Entry 7LB8 (electron microscopy, 3.40 A resolution); this record covers chains B and D of the 4 polymer chains in the assembly.

[Chain B]
Protein: Iron(3+)-hydroxamate import system permease protein FhuB
Organism: Escherichia coli (strain K12)
Reference sequence: P06972 (FHUB_ECOLI); residue numbers follow UniProt; this construct covers 1-660
Chain sequence (668 residues; numbered 1 to 668; the number before each row is that of its first residue):
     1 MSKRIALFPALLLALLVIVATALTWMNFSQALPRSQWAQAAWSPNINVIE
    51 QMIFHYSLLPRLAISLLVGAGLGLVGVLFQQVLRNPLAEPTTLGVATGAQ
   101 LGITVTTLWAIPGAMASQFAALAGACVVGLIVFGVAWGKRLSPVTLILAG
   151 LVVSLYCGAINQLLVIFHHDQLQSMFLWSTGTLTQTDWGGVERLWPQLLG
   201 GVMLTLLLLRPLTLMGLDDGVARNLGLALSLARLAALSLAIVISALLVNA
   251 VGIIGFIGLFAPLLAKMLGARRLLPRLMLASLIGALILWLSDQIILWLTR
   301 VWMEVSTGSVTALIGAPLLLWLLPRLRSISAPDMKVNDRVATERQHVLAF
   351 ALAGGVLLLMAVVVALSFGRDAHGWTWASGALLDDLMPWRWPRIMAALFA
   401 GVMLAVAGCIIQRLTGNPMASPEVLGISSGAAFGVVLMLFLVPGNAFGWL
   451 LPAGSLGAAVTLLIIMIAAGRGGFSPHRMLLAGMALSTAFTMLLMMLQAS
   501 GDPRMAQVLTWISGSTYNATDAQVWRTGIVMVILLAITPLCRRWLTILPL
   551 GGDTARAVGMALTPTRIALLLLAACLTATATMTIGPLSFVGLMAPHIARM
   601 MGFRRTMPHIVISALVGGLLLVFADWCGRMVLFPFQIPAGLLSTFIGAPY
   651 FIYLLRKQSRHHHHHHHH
Unresolved in the structure: 1-5, 324-347, 660-668
Sequence notes: conflict N45 (Asp in P06972), N47 (Asp in P06972), L122 (Gln in P06972), T342 (Ala in P06972), D384 (Glu in P06972); expression tag (661-668)
Curated features (UniProtKB/Swiss-Prot):
  - site (Interaction with FhuD): T182, T184, E304, R390, S515, Y517
Reported in the primary citation:
  - mutagenesis - M175A/M484A/M492A/M495A: unchanged catalytic activity

[Chain D]
Protein: Iron(3+)-hydroxamate-binding protein FhuD
Organism: Escherichia coli (strain K12)
Reference sequence: P07822 (FHUD_ECOLI); numbering as in UniProt (aligned over 1-296)
Chain sequence (296 residues; numbered 1 to 296; the number before each row is that of its first residue):
     1 MSGLPLISRRRLLTAMALSPLLWQMNTAHAAAIDPNRIVALEWLPVELLL
    51 ALGIVPYGVADTINYRLWVSEPPLPDSVIDVGLRTEPNLELLTTMRPSFM
   101 VWSAGYGPSPEMLARIAPGRGFNFSDGKQPLAMARKSLTEMADLLNLQSA
   151 AETHLAQYEDFIRSMKPRFVKRGARPLLLTTLIDPRHMLVFGPNSLFQEI
   201 LDEYGIPNAWQGETNFWGSTAVSIDRLAAYKDVDVLCFDHDNSKDMDALM
   251 ATPLWQAMPFVRAGRFQRVPAVWFYGATLSAMHFVRVLDNAIGGKA
Unresolved in the structure: 1-31
Sequence notes: conflict T94 (Glu in P07822), R96 (Lys in P07822)
Curated features (UniProtKB/Swiss-Prot):
  - binding site (Fe(III)-coprogen): W68, R84, S103, Y106, F124, W217, W273, F274, Y275
  - site (Interaction with FhuB): E86, N88, E90, H187, S223, R226
Reported in the primary citation:
  - conformationally variable residues (domain motion, side-chain flip): R84, Y106, W217

[Chain B / chain D interface]
Residue-residue contacts (80; chain B residue first):
  V48(B) with R262(D)
  E50(B) with A228(D); A257(D); M258(D); P259(D)
  I53(B) with L254(D); A257(D), hydrophobic
  F54(B) with L254(D), hydrophobic
  Y56(B) with P253(D), hydrophobic
  S57(B) with D225(D); L254(D)
  I166(B) with L83(D), hydrophobic
  F167(B) with N64(D), hydrogen bond (backbone-side chain)
  H169(B) with R84(D), hydrogen bond
  D170(B) with W68(D)
  Q171(B) with L67(D); W68(D)
  Q173(B) with I183(D); L189(D)
  S174(B) with I183(D)
  L177(B) with I183(D), hydrophobic; H187(D)
  T182(B) with R186(D); H187(D), hydrogen bond
  T184(B) with R186(D), hydrogen bond (backbone-side chain); H187(D); S223(D), hydrogen bond
  T186(B) with P185(D); L254(D)
  D187(B) with T252(D)
  M303(B) with E213(D), hydrogen bond (backbone-side chain)
  E304(B) with E213(D), hydrogen bond (backbone-side chain); A221(D); V222(D); S223(D), hydrogen bond; R226(D), salt bridge
  H373(B) with T94(D)
  L386(B) with T93(D)
  P388(B) with R115(D)
  W389(B) with L89(D); T93(D); I116(D), hydrophobic
  R390(B) with E90(D), salt bridge
  P443(B) with F216(D), hydrophobic
  G444(B) with F216(D)
  N445(B) with G105(D)
  S500(B) with W217(D)
  G501(B) with W217(D), hydrogen bond (backbone-side chain); Y275(D)
  D502(B) with F216(D); W217(D)
  P503(B) with Y106(D); W217(D)
  R504(B) with Y106(D); F216(D)
  Q507(B) with Y106(D); G107(D), hydrogen bond (side chain-backbone)
  T510(B) with T85(D)
  S515(B) with E86(D), hydrogen bond
  Y517(B) with E86(D); P87(D), hydrogen bond (side chain-backbone); L89(D); P108(D); M112(D)
  R629(B) with E90(D), salt bridge
  M630(B) with E90(D)
  F633(B) with N88(D); L91(D), hydrophobic
  P634(B) with D80(D); V81(D); G82(D); N88(D)
  F635(B) with D80(D); G82(D); L83(D), hydrophobic
  Q636(B) with L83(D); E86(D); N88(D), hydrogen bond; L89(D)
  P638(B) with E86(D)
Other interface residues (no listed pair), chain B (51 interface residues in all): H168, L183, Q185, A250, T299, D385, A506
Other interface residues (no listed pair), chain D (53 interface residues in all): D61, I63, A104, N123, D184, N215, I224
From the paper, about this interface:
  - pairs named by the authors: R390(B)-E90(D), T510(B)-T85(D) (water-mediated contact), S515(B)-E86(D), Q636(B)-N88(D)
  - interface residues, chain B: S57(B), F167(B), D170(B), Q171(B), T182(B), T184(B), E304(B), Q507(B)
  - hot spots on chain B (mutagenesis) - S57A, E304A, R390A, Q507A/T510A, S515A/Y517A, Q636A: decreased binding to FhuD-ferrichrome
  - interface residues, chain D: N64(D), W68(D), H187(D), S223(D), D225(D), R226(D)

[Overview]
The interface between chain B and chain D involves 51 residues on one side and 53 on the other; the contacts
include 13 hydrogen bonds and 3 salt bridges. Polar pairs include E304(B)-R226(D), R390(B)-E90(D) and
R629(B)-E90(D). The authors report contacts between R390(B) and E90(D), S515(B) and E86(D) and Q636(B) and
N88(D); a water-mediated contact between T510(B) and T85(D). The paper reports that S57A, E304A and R390A of
chain B, among others, reduce binding to FhuD-ferrichrome; interface residues S57(B), F167(B) and N64(D) among
others; 7 substitutions were tested in all.
Chain B is Iron(3+)-hydroxamate import system permease protein FhuB and chain D is
Iron(3+)-hydroxamate-binding protein FhuD, both from Escherichia coli (strain K12); the structure, Structure
of a ferrichrome importer FhuCDB from E. coli, was determined by electron microscopy.
